PDB entry 9CQQ | electron microscopy, 2.91 A resolution | chains A and D of the 4 polymer chains in the assembly

[Chain A]
Molecule: Hemoglobin subunit alpha
Source organism: Homo sapiens
UniProtKB: P69905 (HBA_HUMAN); residues 1-140 here correspond to UniProt positions 2-141 (UniProt number = residue number + 1)
Amino-acid sequence (140 residues; numbered 1 to 140; the number before each row is that of its first residue):
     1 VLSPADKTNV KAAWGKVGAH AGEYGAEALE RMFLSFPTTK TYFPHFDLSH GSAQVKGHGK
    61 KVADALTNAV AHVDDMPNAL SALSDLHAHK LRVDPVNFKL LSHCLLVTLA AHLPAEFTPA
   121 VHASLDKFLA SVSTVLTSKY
Curated features (UniProtKB/Swiss-Prot):
  - binding site (O2): His58
  - binding site (heme b): His87
  - site: Thr8, Asn9 (Microbial infection: Cleavage), Lys11 (Not glycated), Ala13, Trp14 (Microbial infection: Cleavage), Tyr24, Gly25 (Microbial infection: Cleavage), Leu29, Glu30 (Microbial infection: Cleavage), His45, Phe46 (Microbial infection: Cleavage), Asp47, Leu48 (Microbial infection: Cleavage), Ser52, Ala53 (Microbial infection: Cleavage), Val55, Lys56 (Microbial infection: Cleavage), Lys56 (Not glycated), Gly59, Lys60 (Microbial infection: Cleavage), Lys60 (Not glycated), Lys90 (Not glycated), Leu91, Arg92 (Microbial infection: Cleavage), Lys99 (Not glycated), Leu106, Val107 (Microbial infection: Cleavage), Thr108, Leu109 (Microbial infection: Cleavage), Val121, His122 (Microbial infection: Cleavage), Ser133, Thr134 (Microbial infection: Cleavage)
  - modified residue: Ser3 (Phosphoserine), Lys7 (N6-succinyllysine), Thr8 (Phosphothreonine), Lys11 (N6-succinyllysine), Lys16 (N6-acetyllysine), Tyr24 (Phosphotyrosine), Ser35 (Phosphoserine), Lys40 (N6-succinyllysine), Ser49 (Phosphoserine), Ser102 (Phosphoserine), Thr108 (Phosphothreonine), Ser124 (Phosphoserine), Ser131 (Phosphoserine), Thr134 (Phosphothreonine), Thr137 (Phosphothreonine), Ser138 (Phosphoserine)
  - glycosylation (N-linked (Glc) (glycation) lysine): Lys7, Lys16, Lys40, Lys61

[Chain D]
Molecule: Hemoglobin subunit beta
Source organism: Homo sapiens
Notes: fragment: Hb_alpha
UniProtKB: P68871 (HBB_HUMAN); residues 1-146 here correspond to UniProt positions 2-147 (UniProt number = residue number + 1)
Amino-acid sequence (146 residues; numbered 1 to 146; the number before each row is that of its first residue):
     1 VHLTPEEKSA VTALWGKVNV DEVGGEALGR LLVVYPWTQR FFESFGDLST PDAVMGNPKV
    61 KAHGKKVLGA FSDGLAHLDN LKGTFATLSE LHCDKLHVDP ENFRLLGNVL VCVLAHHFGK
   121 EFTPPVQAAY QKVVAGVANA LAHKYH
Not modelled in the structure: 144-146
Curated features (UniProtKB/Swiss-Prot):
  - binding site ((2R)-2,3-bisphosphoglycerate): Val1, His2, Lys82, His143
  - binding site (heme b): His63, His92
  - site: Glu7, Lys8 (Microbial infection: Cleavage), Gly25, Glu26 (Microbial infection: Cleavage), Gly29, Arg30 (Microbial infection: Cleavage), Tyr35, Pro36 (Microbial infection: Cleavage), Trp37, Thr38 (Microbial infection: Cleavage), Phe45, Gly46 (Microbial infection: Cleavage), Asp52, Ala53 (Microbial infection: Cleavage), Gly56, Asn57 (Microbial infection: Cleavage), Lys59 (Not glycated), Phe71, Ser72 (Microbial infection: Cleavage), Gly74, Leu75 (Microbial infection: Cleavage), Lys82 (Not glycated), Thr84, Phe85 (Microbial infection: Cleavage), His92, Cys93 (Microbial infection: Cleavage), Lys95 (Not glycated), Arg104, Leu105 (Microbial infection: Cleavage), Leu110, Val111 (Microbial infection: Cleavage), Gly119, Lys120 (Microbial infection: Cleavage), Phe122, Thr123 (Microbial infection: Cleavage), Ala128, Ala129 (Microbial infection: Cleavage) and 2 more in UniProt
  - modified residue: Val1 (N-acetylvaline), Ser9 (Phosphoserine), Thr12 (Phosphothreonine), Ser44 (Phosphoserine), Thr50 (Phosphothreonine), Lys59 (N6-acetyllysine), Lys82 (N6-acetyllysine), Thr87 (Phosphothreonine), Cys93 (S-nitrosocysteine), Lys144 (N6-acetyllysine)
  - glycosylation: Val1 (N-linked (Glc) (glycation) valine), Lys8 (N-linked (Glc) (glycation) lysine), Lys17 (N-linked (Glc) (glycation) lysine), Lys66 (N-linked (Glc) (glycation) lysine), Lys120 (N-linked (Glc) (glycation) lysine), Lys144 (N-linked (Glc) (glycation) lysine)

[How chain A and chain D interact]
Contacting residue pairs (15):
  Thr41(A) - Arg40(D)  hydrogen bond
  Tyr42(A) - Arg40(D)
  Leu91(A) - Arg40(D)
  Arg92(A) - Pro36(D)
  Arg92(A) - Trp37(D)
  Arg92(A) - Gln39(D)
  Arg92(A) - Arg40(D)
  Arg92(A) - Glu43(D)  salt bridge
  Val93(A) - Trp37(D)
  Asp94(A) - Trp37(D)  hydrogen bond
  Asp94(A) - Asp99(D)
  Asp94(A) - Asn102(D)
  Pro95(A) - Trp37(D)
  Val96(A) - Asp99(D)
  Lys139(A) - Pro36(D)
Interface residues without a listed pair, chain A (10 interface residues in all): Thr38
Interface residues without a listed pair, chain D (8 interface residues in all): His97

[In short]
Chain A and chain D form an interface of 10 and 8 residues respectively, with 2 hydrogen bonds and 1 salt
bridge. Polar pairs include Arg92(A)-Glu43(D), Thr41(A)-Arg40(D) and Asp94(A)-Trp37(D).
Here chain A is Hemoglobin subunit alpha and chain D is Hemoglobin subunit beta, both from Homo sapiens. Entry
9CQQ (Human metHb (C1 symmetry) obtained using the SPT Labtech chameleon under Al's Oil) was determined by
electron microscopy (same publication as 9CQM, 9CQN, 9CQO, 9CQP, 9CQR, 9CQS and 12 further entries).
